Entry 8SWW (electron microscopy, 3.40 A resolution); this record covers chains A and L of the 8 polymer chains in the assembly.

[Chain A]
Name: Surface protein gp120
Organism: Human immunodeficiency virus 1
Sequence (516 residues; numbered -4 to 513 plus 1 insertion-coded residue; 3 numbers in that range are skipped by the numbering (no residue carries them; nothing is unmodelled there); the number before each row is that of its first residue; numbers below 1 keep their minus sign (Met-4 is residue -4)):
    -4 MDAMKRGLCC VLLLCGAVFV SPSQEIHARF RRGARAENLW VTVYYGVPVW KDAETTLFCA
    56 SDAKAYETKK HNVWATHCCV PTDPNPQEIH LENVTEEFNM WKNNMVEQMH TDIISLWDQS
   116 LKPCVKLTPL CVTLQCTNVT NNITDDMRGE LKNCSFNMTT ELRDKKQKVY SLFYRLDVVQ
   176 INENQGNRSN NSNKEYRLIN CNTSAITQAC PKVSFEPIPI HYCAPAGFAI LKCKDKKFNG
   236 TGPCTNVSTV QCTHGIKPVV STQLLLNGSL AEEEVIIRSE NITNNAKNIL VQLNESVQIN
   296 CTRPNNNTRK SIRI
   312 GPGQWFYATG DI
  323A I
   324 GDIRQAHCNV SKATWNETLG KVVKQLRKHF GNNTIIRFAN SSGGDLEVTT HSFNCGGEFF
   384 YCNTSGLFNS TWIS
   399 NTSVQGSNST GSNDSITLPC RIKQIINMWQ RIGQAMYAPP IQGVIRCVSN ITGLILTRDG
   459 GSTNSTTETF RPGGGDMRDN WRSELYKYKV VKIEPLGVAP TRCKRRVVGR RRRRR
Disordered / not traced: -4 to 32, 155-158, 177-188, 399-410, 504-513
Cystine bridges: Cys54-Cys73, Cys119-Cys205, Cys126-Cys196, Cys131-Cys149, Cys218-Cys247, Cys228-Cys239, Cys296-Cys331, Cys378-Cys445, Cys385-Cys418
Covalently attached groups: N-acetylglucosamine (NAG) linked to Asn133, Asn148, Asn152, Asn262, Asn289, Asn295, Asn332, Asn363, Asn386, Asn392, Asn448
From the paper describing this entry:
  - mutagenesis - T465N: decreased binding to control group

[Chain L]
Name: NHP polyclonal antibody IF3 Light Chain
Organism: Macaca mulatta
Notes: antibody fragment or engineered binder
Sequence (113 residues; numbered 2 to 114; the number before each row is that of its first residue; X marks 113 residues of unknown identity (built as UNK)):
     2 XXXXXXXXXX XXXXXXXXXX XXXXXXXXXX XXXXXXXXXX XXXXXXXXXX XXXXXXXXXX
    62 XXXXXXXXXX XXXXXXXXXX XXXXXXXXXX XXXXXXXXXX XXXXXXXXXX XXX

[Interface between chain A and chain L]
Interface residues of chain A (facing chain L), 6 residues: Lys207, Arg304, Arg308, Gly314, Trp316, Tyr318

[In short]
No residue of chain A is in contact with chain L. N-acetylglucosamine is covalently linked to Asn133(A),
Asn148(A), Asn152(A), Asn262(A), Asn289(A) and Asn295(A) and 5 more. The paper reports that T465N of chain A
reduces binding to control group.
Chain A is Surface protein gp120 (Human immunodeficiency virus 1) and chain L is NHP polyclonal antibody IF3
Light Chain (Macaca mulatta); the structure, BG505 Boost2 SOSIP.664 in complex with NHP polyclonal antibody
IF3, was determined by electron microscopy together with 8T2E, 8T2F, 8SWV and 8SWX from the same study.
